Entry 7W9E (electron microscopy, 3.10 A resolution); this record covers chains D and E of the 5 polymer chains in the assembly.

Chain D:
Protein: Anti-H5N1 hemagglutinin monoclonal anitbody H5M9 heavy chain
From: Mus musculus
Sequence (444 residues; numbered 1 to 444; the number before each row is that of its first residue):
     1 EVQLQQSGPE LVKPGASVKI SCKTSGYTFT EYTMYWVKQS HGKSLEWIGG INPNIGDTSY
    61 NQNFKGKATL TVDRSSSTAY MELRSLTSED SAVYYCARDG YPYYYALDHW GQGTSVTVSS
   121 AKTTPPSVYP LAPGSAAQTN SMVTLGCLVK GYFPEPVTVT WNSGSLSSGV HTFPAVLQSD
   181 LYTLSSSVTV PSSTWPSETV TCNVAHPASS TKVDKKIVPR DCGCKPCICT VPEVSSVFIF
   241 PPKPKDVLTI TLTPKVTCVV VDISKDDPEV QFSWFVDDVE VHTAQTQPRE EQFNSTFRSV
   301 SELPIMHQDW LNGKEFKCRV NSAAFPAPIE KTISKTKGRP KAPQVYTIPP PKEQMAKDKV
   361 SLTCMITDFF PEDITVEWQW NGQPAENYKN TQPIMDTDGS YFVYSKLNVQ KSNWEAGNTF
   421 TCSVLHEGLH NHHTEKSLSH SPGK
Disordered / not traced: 221-444
Cystine bridges: C22-C96, C147-C202

Chain E:
Protein: The light chain of 8D3 fab
From: Mus musculus
Notes: antibody fragment or engineered binder
Sequence (214 residues; row label = number of the first residue in the row):
     1 DIVMTQSQKF MSTSVGDRVS VTCKASQNVG TNVAWYQQKP GQSPKALIYS TSYRYSGVPD
    61 RFTGSGSGTD FTLTISNVQS EDLAEYFCQQ YNSYPYTFGG GTKLEIKRAD AAPTVSIFPP
   121 SSEQLTSGGA SVVCFLNNFY PKDINVKWKI DGSERQNGVL NSWTDQDSKD STYSMSSTLT
   181 LTKDEYERHN SYTCEATHKT STSPIVKSFN RNEC
Disordered / not traced: 212-214
Cystine bridges: C23-C88, C134-C194

How chain D and chain E interact:
Contacting residue pairs (72; chain D residue first):
  Y35(D) - Y94(E)  hydrogen bond
  Y35(D) - Y96(E)
  V37(D) - F98(E)  hydrophobic
  Q39(D) - Q38(E)  hydrogen bond
  S44(D) - G99(E)  hydrogen bond (side chain-backbone)
  S44(D) - G100(E)
  L45(D) - F87(E)  hydrophobic
  L45(D) - F98(E)  hydrophobic
  W47(D) - Y94(E)  hydrophobic
  W47(D) - P95(E)  hydrophobic
  W47(D) - Y96(E)
  W47(D) - F98(E)  hydrophobic
  N61(D) - P95(E)
  Q62(D) - D1(E)  hydrogen bond
  Y95(D) - Q42(E)
  Y95(D) - P44(E)
  Y104(D) - Y49(E)  hydrogen bond (backbone-side chain)
  Y104(D) - Y53(E)
  Y105(D) - Y49(E)  hydrophobic
  Y105(D) - S56(E)
  A106(D) - N32(E)
  A106(D) - Y49(E)
  A106(D) - Y55(E)
  A106(D) - Y91(E)  hydrogen bond (backbone-side chain)
  L107(D) - A46(E)  hydrophobic
  L107(D) - Y55(E)  hydrogen bond (backbone-side chain)
  D108(D) - Y36(E)  hydrogen bond
  D108(D) - Q89(E)
  D108(D) - Y91(E)  hydrogen bond
  W110(D) - Y36(E)
  W110(D) - P44(E)
  W110(D) - F98(E)  hydrophobic
  G111(D) - S43(E)  hydrogen bond (backbone-side chain)
  Y129(D) - E123(E)
  Y129(D) - Q124(E)
  Y129(D) - S127(E)
  P130(D) - S121(E)
  L131(D) - F118(E)  hydrophobic
  L131(D) - V133(E)  hydrophobic
  L131(D) - F135(E)  hydrophobic
  A132(D) - F118(E)
  A132(D) - P119(E)
  P133(D) - F118(E)  hydrophobic
  T144(D) - S116(E)  hydrogen bond
  T144(D) - F118(E)
  L145(D) - F118(E)
  L145(D) - F135(E)
  L148(D) - V133(E)  hydrophobic
  K150(D) - S131(E)
  H171(D) - S174(E)  hydrogen bond
  F173(D) - F135(E)  hydrophobic
  F173(D) - N137(E)
  F173(D) - T164(E)
  F173(D) - S174(E)
  F173(D) - M175(E)
  F173(D) - S176(E)
  P174(D) - S162(E)
  P174(D) - W163(E)
  P174(D) - T164(E)
  V176(D) - L160(E)  hydrophobic
  V176(D) - N161(E)
  V176(D) - S162(E)
  L177(D) - L160(E)
  Q178(D) - L160(E)
  Q178(D) - T180(E)
  S185(D) - F135(E)
  S185(D) - S176(E)
  S186(D) - F135(E)
  S187(D) - F135(E)
  S187(D) - N137(E)  hydrogen bond
  R220(D) - S122(E)
  R220(D) - E123(E)  salt bridge
Interface residues without a listed pair, chain D (38 interface residues in all): E46, Q112, G146
Interface residues without a listed pair, chain E (44 interface residues in all): I117, N138

Summary:
38 residues of chain D and 44 residues of chain E are in contact, with 13 hydrogen bonds and 1 salt bridge.
Polar pairs include R220(D)-E123(E), Y35(D)-Y94(E) and Q39(D)-Q38(E).
Chain D is Anti-H5N1 hemagglutinin monoclonal anitbody H5M9 heavy chain and chain E is the light chain of 8D3
fab, both from Mus musculus; the structure, SARS-CoV-2 Delta S-8D3, was determined by electron microscopy
(same publication as 7W98, 7W99, 7W9B, 7W9C, 7W9F and 7W9I).
